PDB entry 2BP6 | X-ray diffraction, 1.50 A resolution | chains A and B of the 4 polymer chains in the assembly

[Chain A (and B)]
Name: Pseudomonas aeruginosa lectin II
From: Pseudomonas aeruginosa
Notes: chain B of this document is another copy of the same molecule, construct and numbering; everything in this record applies to it too
Reference sequence: Q9HYN5 (Q9HYN5_PSEAE); residues 1-114 here correspond to UniProt positions 2-115 (UniProt number = residue number + 1)
Chain sequence (114 residues; row label = number of the first residue in the row):
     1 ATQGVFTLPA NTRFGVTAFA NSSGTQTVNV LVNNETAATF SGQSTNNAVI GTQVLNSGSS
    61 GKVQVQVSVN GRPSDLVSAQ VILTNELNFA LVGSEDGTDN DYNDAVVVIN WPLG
Ion coordination: Ca2+ site 1: Asn21, Asp101, Asn103, Asp104 (together with alpha-L-galactopyranose) (shared with 1 residue of chain D); Ca2+ site 2: Glu95, Asp99, Asp101, Asp104 (together with alpha-L-galactopyranose); Ca2+ site 3: Gly114 (together with alpha-L-galactopyranose) (shared with 4 residues of chain D)
Ligand contacts: alpha-L-galactopyranose (GXL): Asn21, Ser22, Ser23, Thr45, Glu95, Asp96, Gly97, Asp99, Asp101, Asn103, Asp104
What the authors report for this chain:
  - Ca2+ coordination: Asn21, Glu95, Asp99, Asp101, Asn103, Asp104, Gly114
  - binding site for alpha-L-galactopyranose: Asn21, Ser23, Thr45, Asp96, Thr98, Asp99, Asp101, Asp104, Gly114
  - specificity-determining residues: Thr45
  - conformationally variable residues (side-chain flip): Ser23

[Chain A / chain B interface]
Pairs across the interface (6; chain A residue first):
  Ala1(A) with Asp75(B), hydrogen bond (backbone-side chain); Val77(B), hydrophobic; Tyr102(B)
  Asp75(A) with Ala1(B), hydrogen bond (side chain-backbone)
  Val77(A) with Ala1(B), hydrophobic
  Tyr102(A) with Ala1(B)
Other interface residues (no listed pair), chain A (5 interface residues in all): Gln3
Other interface residues (no listed pair), chain B (5 interface residues in all): Gln3

[Summary]
The chain A/chain B interface involves 5 residues from each chain, with 2 hydrogen bonds. Its one
hydrogen-bonded contact is Ala1(A)-Asp75(B). Bound to chain A: alpha-L-galactopyranose. From the paper: a
binding site for alpha-L-galactopyranose at Asn21(A), Ser23(A) and Thr45(A) among others; Ca2+ coordination by
Asn21(A), Glu95(A) and Asp99(A) among others.
Chain A and chain B are both Pseudomonas aeruginosa lectin II (Pseudomonas aeruginosa); the structure, crystal
Structure of pseudomonas aeruginosa lectin (PA-IIL) complexed with a-L-Galactopyranoside, was determined by
X-ray diffraction (same publication as 2BOJ).
